Entry 3QT1 (X-ray diffraction, 4.30 A resolution (low resolution: residue-level contacts below are approximate; hydrogen-bond / salt-bridge calls are withheld)); this record covers chains D and G of the 12 polymer chains in the assembly.

[Chain D]
Name: DNA-directed RNA polymerase II subunit RPB4
Source organism: Saccharomyces cerevisiae
Notes: EC 2.7.7.6
Reference sequence: P20433 (RPB4_YEAST); residues 3-221 here = UniProt positions 3-221
Amino-acid sequence (219 residues; row label = number of the first residue in the row):
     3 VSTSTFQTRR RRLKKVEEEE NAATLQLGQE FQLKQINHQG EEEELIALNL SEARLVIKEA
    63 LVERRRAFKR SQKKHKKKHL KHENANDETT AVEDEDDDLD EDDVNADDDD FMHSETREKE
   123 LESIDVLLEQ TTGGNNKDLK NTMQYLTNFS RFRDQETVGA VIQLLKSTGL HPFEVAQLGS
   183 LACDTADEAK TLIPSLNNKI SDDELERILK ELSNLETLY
Disordered / not traced: 77-117
Curated features (UniProtKB/Swiss-Prot):
  - modified residue (Phosphothreonine): T91, T92

[Chain G]
Name: DNA-directed RNA polymerase II subunit RPB7
Source organism: Saccharomyces cerevisiae
Notes: EC 2.7.7.6
Reference sequence: P34087 (RPB7_YEAST); residues 1-171 here = UniProt positions 1-171
Amino-acid sequence (171 residues; row label = number of the first residue in the row):
     1 MFFIKDLSLN ITLHPSFFGP RMKQYLKTKL LEEVEGSCTG KFGYILCVLD YDNIDIQRGR
    61 ILPTDGSAEF NVKYRAVVFK PFKGEVVDGT VVSCSQHGFE VQVGPMKVFV TKHLMPQDLT
   121 FNAGSNPPSY QSSEDVITIK SRIRVKIEGC ISQVSSIHAI GSIKEDYLGA I
Curated features (UniProtKB/Swiss-Prot):
  - mutagenesis: V108 to H113 (Lowers nucleic-acid binding of RPB4-RPB7 by 10-fold; no effect on association with Pol II core complex; abolishes transcriptional activity of Pol II), I151 to H158 (No effect on nucleic-acid binding of RPB4-RPB7 and on association with Pol II core complex; abolishes transcriptional activity of Pol II)

[Chain D / chain G interface]
Contacting residue pairs (77):
  V3(D) - N10(G)
  T5(D) - S8(G)
  T5(D) - L9(G)
  T5(D) - F42(G)
  T5(D) - Y74(G)
  S6(D) - L7(G)
  S6(D) - S8(G)
  T7(D) - K5(G)
  T7(D) - D6(G)
  T7(D) - F42(G)
  F8(D) - K5(G)
  F8(D) - D6(G)
  N23(D) - F82(G)
  N23(D) - K83(G)
  A24(D) - K83(G)
  L29(D) - F82(G)
  E32(D) - K5(G)
  F33(D) - F3(G)
  Q37(D) - K5(G)
  N39(D) - D6(G)
  H40(D) - D6(G)
  H40(D) - L7(G)
  H40(D) - K73(G)
  H40(D) - Y74(G)
  I48(D) - F2(G)
  I48(D) - F3(G)
  I48(D) - I4(G)
  A49(D) - F2(G)
  A49(D) - F3(G)
  L50(D) - M1(G)
  L50(D) - F2(G)
  L50(D) - F3(G)
  L50(D) - I4(G)
  L52(D) - F2(G)
  V58(D) - L49(G)
  I59(D) - C47(G)
  R66(D) - L31(G)
  R66(D) - E35(G)
  R66(D) - V48(G)
  R66(D) - Y51(G)
  A69(D) - D52(G)
  F70(D) - Q24(G)
  F70(D) - Y51(G)
  R72(D) - D52(G)
  S73(D) - R21(G)
  S73(D) - Q24(G)
  N138(D) - E35(G)
  N138(D) - G36(G)
  N138(D) - L46(G)
  D140(D) - G36(G)
  D140(D) - Y44(G)
  D140(D) - P105(G)
  L141(D) - L46(G)
  L141(D) - C47(G)
  N143(D) - Q102(G)
  T144(D) - F2(G)
  T144(D) - L46(G)
  T144(D) - G104(G)
  T144(D) - P105(G)
  Y147(D) - D88(G)
  Y147(D) - G89(G)
  Y147(D) - V103(G)
  Y147(D) - G104(G)
  F151(D) - T90(G)
  F151(D) - R142(G)
  F175(D) - M1(G)
  F175(D) - F3(G)
  A178(D) - M1(G)
  Q179(D) - M1(G)
  Q179(D) - V86(G)
  L183(D) - D88(G)
  A184(D) - R144(G)
  D189(D) - Y167(G)
  E190(D) - R144(G)
  E190(D) - Y167(G)
  L194(D) - V86(G)
  L194(D) - Y167(G)
Interface residues without a listed pair, chain D (50 interface residues in all): S4, Q9, E22, A25, Q41, L47, A62, E65, T134, N150, T193
Interface residues without a listed pair, chain G (47 interface residues in all): E33, K41, D50, D55, R75, V77, G84, E85, V87

[In short]
50 residues of chain D face 47 of chain G across their interface. Curated annotation (UniProt) lists 14
mutagenesis sites on chain G.
Chain D is DNA-directed RNA polymerase II subunit RPB4 and chain G is DNA-directed RNA polymerase II subunit
RPB7, both from Saccharomyces cerevisiae; the structure, RNA polymerase II variant containing A Chimeric
RPB9-C11 subunit, was determined by X-ray diffraction.
